7MLJ - chains D and F of the 9 polymer chains in the assembly; structure by X-ray diffraction, 3.75 A resolution.

# Chain D
Molecule: DNA-directed RNA polymerase subunit beta'
Source organism: Thermus thermophilus (strain HB8 / ATCC 27634 / DSM 579)
Notes: EC 2.7.7.6
UniProtKB: Q8RQE8 (RPOC_THET8); residue numbers follow UniProt; this construct covers 1-1524
Sequence (1524 residues; numbered 1 to 1524; the number before each row is that of its first residue):
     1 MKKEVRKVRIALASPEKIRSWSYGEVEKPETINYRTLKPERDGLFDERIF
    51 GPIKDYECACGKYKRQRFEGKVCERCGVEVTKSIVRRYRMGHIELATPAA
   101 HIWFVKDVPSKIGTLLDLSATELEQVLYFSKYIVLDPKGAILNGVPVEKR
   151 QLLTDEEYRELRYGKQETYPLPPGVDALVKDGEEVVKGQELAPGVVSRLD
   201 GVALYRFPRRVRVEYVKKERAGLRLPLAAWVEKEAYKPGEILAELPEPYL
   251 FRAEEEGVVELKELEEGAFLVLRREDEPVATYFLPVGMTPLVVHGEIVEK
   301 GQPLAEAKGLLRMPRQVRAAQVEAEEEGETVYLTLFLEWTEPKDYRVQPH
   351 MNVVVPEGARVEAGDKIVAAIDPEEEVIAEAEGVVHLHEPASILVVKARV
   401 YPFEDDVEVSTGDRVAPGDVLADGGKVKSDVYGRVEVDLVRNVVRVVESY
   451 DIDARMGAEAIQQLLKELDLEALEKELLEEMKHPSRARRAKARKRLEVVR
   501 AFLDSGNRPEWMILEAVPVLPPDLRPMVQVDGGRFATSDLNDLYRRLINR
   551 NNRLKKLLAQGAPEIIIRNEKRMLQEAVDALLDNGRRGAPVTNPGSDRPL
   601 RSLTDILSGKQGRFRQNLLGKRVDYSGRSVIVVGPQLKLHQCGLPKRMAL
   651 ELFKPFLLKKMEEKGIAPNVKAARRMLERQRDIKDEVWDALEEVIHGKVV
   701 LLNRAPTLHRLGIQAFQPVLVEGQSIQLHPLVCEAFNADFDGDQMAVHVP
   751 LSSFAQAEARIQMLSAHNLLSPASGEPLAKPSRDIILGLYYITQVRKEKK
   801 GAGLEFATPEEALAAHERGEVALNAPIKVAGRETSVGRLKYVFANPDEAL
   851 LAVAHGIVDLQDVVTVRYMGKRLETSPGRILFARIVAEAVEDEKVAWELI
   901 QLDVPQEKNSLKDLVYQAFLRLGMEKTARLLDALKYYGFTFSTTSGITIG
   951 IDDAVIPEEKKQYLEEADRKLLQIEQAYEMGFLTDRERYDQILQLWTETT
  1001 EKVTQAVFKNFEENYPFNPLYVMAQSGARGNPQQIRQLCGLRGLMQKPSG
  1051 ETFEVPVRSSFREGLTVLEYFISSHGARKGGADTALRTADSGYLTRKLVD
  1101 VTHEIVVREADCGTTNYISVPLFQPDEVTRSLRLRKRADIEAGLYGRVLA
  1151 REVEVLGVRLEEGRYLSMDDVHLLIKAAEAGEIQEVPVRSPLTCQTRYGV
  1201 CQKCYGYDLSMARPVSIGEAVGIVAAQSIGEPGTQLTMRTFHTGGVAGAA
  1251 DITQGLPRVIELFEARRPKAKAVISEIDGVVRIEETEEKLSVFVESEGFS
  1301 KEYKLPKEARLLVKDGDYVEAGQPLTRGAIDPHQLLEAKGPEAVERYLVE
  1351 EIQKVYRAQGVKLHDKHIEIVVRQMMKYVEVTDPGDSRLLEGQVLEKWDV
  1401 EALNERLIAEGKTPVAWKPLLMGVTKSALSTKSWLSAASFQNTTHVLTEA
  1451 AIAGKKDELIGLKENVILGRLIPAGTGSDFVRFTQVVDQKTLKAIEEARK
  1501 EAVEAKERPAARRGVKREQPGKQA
Unresolved in the structure: 1-2, 1238-1251, 1503-1524
Bound ions: Zn2+ site 1: Cys58, Cys60, Cys73, Cys76; Mg2+ site 1: Asp739, Asp741, Asp743 (shared with 1 residue of chain I); Mg2+ site 2 near Lys840 (its only coordinating residue here); Mg2+ site 3: Trp897, Ile900; Zn2+ site 2: Cys1112, Cys1194, Cys1201, Cys1204

# Chain F
Molecule: RNA polymerase sigma factor SigA
Source organism: Thermus thermophilus (strain HB8 / ATCC 27634 / DSM 579)
UniProtKB: Q5SKW1 (Q5SKW1_THET8); residue numbers follow UniProt; this construct covers 1-423
Sequence (443 residues; each row starts with the number of its first residue; numbers below 1 keep their minus sign (Met-19 is residue -19)):
   -19 MGSSHHHHHHSSGLVPRGSHMKKSKRKNAQAQEAQETEVLVQEEAEELPE
    31 FPEGEPDPDLEDPDLTLEDDLLDLPEEGEGLDLEEEEEDLPIPKISTSDP
    81 VRQYLHEIGQVPLLTLEEEVELARKVEEGMEAIKKLSEITGLDPDLIREV
   131 VRAKILGSARVRHIPGLKETLDPKTVEEIDQKLKSLPKEHKRYLHIAREG
   181 EAARQHLIEANLRLVVSIAKKYTGRGLSFLDLIQEGNQGLIRAVEKFEYK
   231 RRFKFSTYATWWIRQAINRAIADQARTIRIPVHMVETINKLSRTARQLQQ
   281 ELGREPTYEEIAEAMGPGWDAKRVEETLKIAQEPVSLETPIGDEKDSFYG
   331 DFIPDEHLPSPVDAATQSLLSEELEKALSKLSEREAMVLKLRKGLIDGRE
   381 HTLEEVGAFFGVTRERIRQIENKALRKLKYHESRTRKLRDFLD
Unresolved in the structure: -19 to 77
Sequence notes: initiating methionine (-19); expression tag (-18 to 0)
Bound ions: Mg2+: Ala292, Gly296, Trp299

# Interface between chain D and chain F
Residue-residue contacts (133; chain D residue first):
  Glu30(D) with Arg259(F), salt bridge
  Thr31(D) with Thr257(F), hydrogen bond (side chain-backbone); Ile258(F)
  Ile32(D) with Ile258(F), hydrophobic
  Tyr34(D) with Ile258(F), hydrophobic; Arg259(F); Ile260(F), hydrophobic; Pro261(F); Met264(F); Ile310(F), hydrophobic
  Ile53(D) with His337(F), hydrogen bond (backbone-side chain)
  Arg65(D) with Gly378(F), hydrogen bond (side chain-backbone)
  Arg67(D) with Asp377(F); Arg379(F)
  Ser83(D) with His337(F), hydrogen bond
  Tyr128(D) with Gln83(F), hydrogen bond (backbone-side chain)
  Phe129(D) with Gln83(F), hydrogen bond (backbone-side chain); Glu87(F)
  Ser130(D) with Gln83(F)
  Arg159(D) with Gln90(F)
  Arg206(D) with Glu101(F), salt bridge
  Phe207(D) with Glu97(F); Glu98(F); Glu101(F)
  Arg209(D) with Glu97(F), salt bridge
  Pro349(D) with Leu96(F), hydrophobic; Glu97(F)
  His350(D) with Leu96(F); Val100(F); Arg232(F)
  Asn352(D) with Arg104(F)
  Ile371(D) with Tyr229(F), hydrophobic; Lys230(F); Arg232(F)
  Asp372(D) with Arg232(F), salt bridge
  Ala391(D) with Glu97(F)
  Asp406(D) with Lys168(F); Lys171(F), salt bridge
  Val407(D) with Lys171(F); His175(F)
  Glu408(D) with Lys171(F), salt bridge
  Val409(D) with His175(F), hydrogen bond (backbone-side chain)
  Ser410(D) with His175(F); Arg178(F)
  Thr411(D) with Ile135(F); Arg178(F), hydrogen bond (backbone-side chain)
  Asp413(D) with Lys164(F), salt bridge; Arg178(F), salt bridge
  Arg434(D) with Ile135(F), hydrogen bond (side chain-backbone)
  Pro526(D) with Leu317(F)
  Met527(D) with Thr257(F); Ile258(F), hydrophobic
  Val530(D) with Tyr329(F); Ile333(F), hydrophobic
  Gly533(D) with Lys309(F)
  Arg534(D) with Gln312(F); Glu313(F), hydrogen bond (side chain-backbone)
  Phe535(D) with Pro314(F); Val315(F), hydrogen bond (backbone-backbone)
  Ala536(D) with Val315(F); Leu317(F), hydrophobic
  Thr537(D) with Val315(F), hydrogen bond (backbone-backbone); Ser316(F); Leu317(F), hydrogen bond (backbone-backbone)
  Ser538(D) with Leu317(F); Glu318(F), hydrogen bond
  Asp539(D) with Ser316(F), hydrogen bond; Glu318(F), hydrogen bond (backbone-side chain)
  Asp542(D) with Thr257(F), hydrogen bond
  Arg545(D) with Gln254(F), hydrogen bond (side chain-backbone); Arg256(F), hydrogen bond (side chain-backbone); Thr257(F)
  Asn549(D) with Gln254(F)
  Arg550(D) with Ser208(F); Asp211(F), salt bridge
  Arg553(D) with Asp211(F), salt bridge; Gln214(F); Glu215(F), salt bridge
  Lys555(D) with Arg142(F), hydrogen bond (backbone-side chain)
  Lys556(D) with Gln218(F), hydrogen bond
  Leu557(D) with Gln214(F)
  Leu558(D) with Arg140(F); Arg142(F)
  Ala559(D) with Arg142(F); Ile144(F)
  Gln560(D) with Arg132(F); Arg184(F), hydrogen bond (backbone-side chain); Arg222(F)
  Gly561(D) with Arg140(F); Arg184(F), hydrogen bond (backbone-side chain); Gln185(F), hydrogen bond (backbone-side chain)
  Ala562(D) with Arg140(F), hydrogen bond (backbone-side chain); Gln185(F); Ile221(F), hydrophobic
  Pro563(D) with Gln185(F); Ile188(F), hydrophobic; Glu189(F)
  Glu564(D) with Arg140(F), salt bridge
  Ile565(D) with Glu87(F); Ile88(F), hydrophobic; Val91(F), hydrophobic
  Ile566(D) with Leu192(F), hydrophobic; Gln214(F); Asn217(F)
  Ile567(D) with Arg140(F)
  Arg568(D) with Glu87(F), salt bridge
  Asn569(D) with Tyr84(F); Gln214(F), hydrogen bond
  Glu570(D) with Gln214(F), hydrogen bond
  Arg572(D) with Pro80(F), hydrogen bond (side chain-backbone); Gln83(F), hydrogen bond; Tyr84(F); Glu87(F), salt bridge
  Met573(D) with Leu210(F), hydrophobic; Asp211(F); Gln214(F)
  Glu576(D) with Pro80(F)
  Arg587(D) with Ser78(F)
  Arg598(D) with Ser316(F), hydrogen bond; Glu318(F); Pro320(F)
  Arg601(D) with Glu318(F); Phe328(F)
  Gln611(D) with Lys325(F); Asp326(F)
  Asn669(D) with Asp420(F); Phe421(F)
  Lys671(D) with Thr346(F); Asp420(F); Asp423(F), salt bridge
  Ala672(D) with Asp420(F)
  Arg674(D) with Val342(F)
  Arg675(D) with Asp420(F), salt bridge
Also at the interface, not in a pair above, chain D (84 interface residues in all): Asn33, Asp55, Ile84, Glu156, Glu375, Gly412, Val437, Leu439, Gly532, Pro594, Pro668, Val670
Also at the interface, not in a pair above, chain F (84 interface residues in all): His86, Lys134, Leu136, Arg172, Ile176, Glu179, Gly206, Ile213, Leu338, Leu349, Glu380

# Summary
The chain D/chain F interface involves 84 residues from each chain, with 30 hydrogen bonds and 16 salt
bridges. Polar contacts include Glu30(D)-Arg259(F), Arg206(D)-Glu101(F) and Arg209(D)-Glu97(F). Cys58(D),
Cys60(D), Cys73(D) and Cys76(D) coordinate Zn2+ site 1. Asp739(D), Asp741(D) and Asp743(D) coordinate Mg2+
site 1.
Chain D is DNA-directed RNA polymerase subunit beta' and chain F is RNA polymerase sigma factor SigA, both
from Thermus thermophilus (strain HB8 / ATCC 27634 / DSM 579); the structure, Crystal structure of Thermus
thermophilus reiterative transcription complex with 4nt oligo-G RNA, was determined by X-ray diffraction,
deposited together with 7MLB, 7MLI and 7RDQ.
